PDB entry 8QTL | X-ray diffraction, 1.85 A resolution | chains B and C of the 5 polymer chains in the assembly

[Chain B (and C)]
Molecule: Soluble acetylcholine receptor
Source organism: Aplysia californica
Notes: chain C of this document is another copy of the same molecule, construct and numbering; everything in this record applies to it too
UniProtKB: Q8WSF8 (Q8WSF8_APLCA); residues 1-208 here correspond to UniProt positions 18-225 (UniProt number = residue number + 17)
Chain sequence (217 residues; numbered -8 to 208; the number before each row is that of its first residue; numbers below 1 keep their minus sign (Asp-8 is residue -8)):
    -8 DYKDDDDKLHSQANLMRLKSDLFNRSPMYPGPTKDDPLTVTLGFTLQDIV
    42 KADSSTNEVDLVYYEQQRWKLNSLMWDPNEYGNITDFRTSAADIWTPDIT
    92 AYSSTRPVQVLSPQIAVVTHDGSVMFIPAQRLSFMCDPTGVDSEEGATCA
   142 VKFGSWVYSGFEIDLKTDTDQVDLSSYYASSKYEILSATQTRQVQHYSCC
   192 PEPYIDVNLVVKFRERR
Unresolved in the structure: -8 to -5 (chain C: -8 to -3, 208)
Sequence notes: expression tag (-8 to 0)
Disulfides: Cys127-Cys140, Cys190-Cys191
Ligand contacts: Spiroimine (-)-4 S (WSP): Tyr93, Ser146, Trp147, Tyr188, Cys190, Cys191, Tyr195
What the authors report for this chain:
  - binding site for Spiroimine (-)-4 S: Trp147, Tyr188, Tyr195
  - post-translational modification sites: Asn74

[Chain B / chain C interface]
Residue-residue contacts (53):
  Pro18(B) with Met7(C), hydrophobic
  Met19(B) with Met7(C)
  Tyr20(B) with Gln3(C)
  Pro21(B) with Gln3(C); Leu6(C), hydrophobic; Met7(C), hydrophobic
  Gly22(B) with Gln3(C)
  Thr24(B) with Ser2(C), hydrogen bond; Leu6(C)
  Lys25(B) with Asn74(C)
  Asp26(B) with Lys-1(C); Ser2(C)
  Asp27(B) with Lys-1(C); Gln3(C), hydrogen bond
  Ser45(B) with Lys173(C), hydrogen bond (backbone-side chain)
  Ser46(B) with Lys173(C)
  Thr47(B) with Val41(C); Lys173(C)
  Asn48(B) with Ser171(C), hydrogen bond (side chain-backbone); Lys173(C); Arg207(C)
  Glu49(B) with Val41(C); Arg122(C), salt bridge
  Asp89(B) with Pro104(C); Ile106(C)
  Thr91(B) with Leu102(C); Pro104(C)
  Tyr93(B) with Gln38(C), hydrogen bond (backbone-side chain)
  Ser95(B) with Val53(C); Leu102(C)
  Thr96(B) with Arg122(C), hydrogen bond (backbone-side chain)
  Arg97(B) with Gln100(C); Leu102(C); Arg122(C)
  Pro98(B) with Gln100(C); Val101(C); Leu102(C)
  Met126(B) with Gln38(C); Asp39(C); Val53(C), hydrophobic; Tyr169(C)
  Cys127(B) with Tyr169(C), hydrogen bond (backbone-side chain)
  Asp128(B) with Tyr169(C), hydrogen bond (backbone-side chain); Ser171(C); Arg207(C), salt bridge
  Trp147(B) with Ser103(C); Pro104(C); Ile118(C), hydrogen bond (side chain-backbone); Ala120(C), hydrophobic
  Val148(B) with Arg79(C), hydrogen bond (backbone-side chain); Ile106(C)
  Tyr149(B) with Arg79(C)
  Glu153(B) with Arg79(C), salt bridge
Interface residues without a listed pair, chain B (31 interface residues in all): Pro28, Ser94, Ser150
Interface residues without a listed pair, chain C (29 interface residues in all): Lys10, Lys42, Tyr55, Val108, Ser172

[Summary]
31 residues of chain B face 29 of chain C across their interface, with 10 hydrogen bonds and 3 salt bridges.
Polar contacts include Glu49(B)-Arg122(C), Asp128(B)-Arg207(C) and Glu153(B)-Arg79(C). Bound to chain B:
Spiroimine (-)-4 S. From the paper: a binding site for Spiroimine (-)-4 S at Trp147(B), Tyr188(B) and
Tyr195(B); a modification site at Asn74(B).
Both chains are Soluble acetylcholine receptor (Aplysia californica). Entry 8QTL (Aplysia californica
acetylcholine-binding protein in complex with Spiroimine (-)-4 S) was determined by X-ray diffraction together
with 8Q1M and 8QX2 from the same study.
